2XVN - chain A; structure by X-ray diffraction, 2.35 A resolution.

[Chain A]
Protein: Aspergillus fumigatus chitinase A1
From: Aspergillus fumigatus
UniProt: Q873Y0 (Q873Y0_ASPFU); numbering as in UniProt (aligned over 29-337)
Amino-acid sequence (309 residues; numbered 29 to 337; the number before each row is that of its first residue):
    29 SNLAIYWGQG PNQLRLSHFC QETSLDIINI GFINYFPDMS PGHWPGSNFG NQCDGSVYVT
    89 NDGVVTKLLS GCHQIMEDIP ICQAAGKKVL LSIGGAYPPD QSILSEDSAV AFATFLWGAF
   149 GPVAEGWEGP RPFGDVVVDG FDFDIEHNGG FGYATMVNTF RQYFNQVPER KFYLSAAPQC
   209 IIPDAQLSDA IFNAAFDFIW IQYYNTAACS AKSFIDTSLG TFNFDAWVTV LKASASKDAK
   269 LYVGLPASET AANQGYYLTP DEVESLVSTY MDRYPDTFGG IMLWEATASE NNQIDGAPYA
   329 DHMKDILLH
Swiss-Prot annotation at these positions:
  - active site: Glu174 (Proton donor)
Disulfide bonds: Cys48-Cys110, Cys81-Cys100, Cys208-Cys237
Residues lining bound ligands: 1-methyl-3-(N-phenylcarbamimidoyl)urea (KLS): Tyr34, Ala124, Asp172, Glu174, Ala205, Gln230, Tyr232, Asn233, Met310, Trp312
What the authors report for this chain:
  - conformationally variable residues (side-chain flip): Tyr125

[Summary]
Chain A binds 1-methyl-3-(N-phenylcarbamimidoyl)urea. Curated annotation (UniProt) lists active-site residue
Glu174. From the paper: conformational variability at Tyr125.
Chain A is Aspergillus fumigatus chitinase A1 (Aspergillus fumigatus); the structure, A. fumigatus chitinase
A1 phenyl-methylguanylurea complex, was determined by X-ray diffraction together with 2XVP and 2XUC from the
same study.
